Entry 3M4O (X-ray diffraction, 3.57 A resolution); this record covers chains A and I of the 13 polymer chains in the assembly.

== Chain A ==
Protein: DNA-directed RNA polymerase II subunit RPB1
Organism: Saccharomyces cerevisiae
Notes: EC 2.7.7.6
Reference sequence: P04050 (RPB1_YEAST); numbering as in UniProt (aligned over 1-1733)
Chain sequence (1733 residues; row label = number of the first residue in the row):
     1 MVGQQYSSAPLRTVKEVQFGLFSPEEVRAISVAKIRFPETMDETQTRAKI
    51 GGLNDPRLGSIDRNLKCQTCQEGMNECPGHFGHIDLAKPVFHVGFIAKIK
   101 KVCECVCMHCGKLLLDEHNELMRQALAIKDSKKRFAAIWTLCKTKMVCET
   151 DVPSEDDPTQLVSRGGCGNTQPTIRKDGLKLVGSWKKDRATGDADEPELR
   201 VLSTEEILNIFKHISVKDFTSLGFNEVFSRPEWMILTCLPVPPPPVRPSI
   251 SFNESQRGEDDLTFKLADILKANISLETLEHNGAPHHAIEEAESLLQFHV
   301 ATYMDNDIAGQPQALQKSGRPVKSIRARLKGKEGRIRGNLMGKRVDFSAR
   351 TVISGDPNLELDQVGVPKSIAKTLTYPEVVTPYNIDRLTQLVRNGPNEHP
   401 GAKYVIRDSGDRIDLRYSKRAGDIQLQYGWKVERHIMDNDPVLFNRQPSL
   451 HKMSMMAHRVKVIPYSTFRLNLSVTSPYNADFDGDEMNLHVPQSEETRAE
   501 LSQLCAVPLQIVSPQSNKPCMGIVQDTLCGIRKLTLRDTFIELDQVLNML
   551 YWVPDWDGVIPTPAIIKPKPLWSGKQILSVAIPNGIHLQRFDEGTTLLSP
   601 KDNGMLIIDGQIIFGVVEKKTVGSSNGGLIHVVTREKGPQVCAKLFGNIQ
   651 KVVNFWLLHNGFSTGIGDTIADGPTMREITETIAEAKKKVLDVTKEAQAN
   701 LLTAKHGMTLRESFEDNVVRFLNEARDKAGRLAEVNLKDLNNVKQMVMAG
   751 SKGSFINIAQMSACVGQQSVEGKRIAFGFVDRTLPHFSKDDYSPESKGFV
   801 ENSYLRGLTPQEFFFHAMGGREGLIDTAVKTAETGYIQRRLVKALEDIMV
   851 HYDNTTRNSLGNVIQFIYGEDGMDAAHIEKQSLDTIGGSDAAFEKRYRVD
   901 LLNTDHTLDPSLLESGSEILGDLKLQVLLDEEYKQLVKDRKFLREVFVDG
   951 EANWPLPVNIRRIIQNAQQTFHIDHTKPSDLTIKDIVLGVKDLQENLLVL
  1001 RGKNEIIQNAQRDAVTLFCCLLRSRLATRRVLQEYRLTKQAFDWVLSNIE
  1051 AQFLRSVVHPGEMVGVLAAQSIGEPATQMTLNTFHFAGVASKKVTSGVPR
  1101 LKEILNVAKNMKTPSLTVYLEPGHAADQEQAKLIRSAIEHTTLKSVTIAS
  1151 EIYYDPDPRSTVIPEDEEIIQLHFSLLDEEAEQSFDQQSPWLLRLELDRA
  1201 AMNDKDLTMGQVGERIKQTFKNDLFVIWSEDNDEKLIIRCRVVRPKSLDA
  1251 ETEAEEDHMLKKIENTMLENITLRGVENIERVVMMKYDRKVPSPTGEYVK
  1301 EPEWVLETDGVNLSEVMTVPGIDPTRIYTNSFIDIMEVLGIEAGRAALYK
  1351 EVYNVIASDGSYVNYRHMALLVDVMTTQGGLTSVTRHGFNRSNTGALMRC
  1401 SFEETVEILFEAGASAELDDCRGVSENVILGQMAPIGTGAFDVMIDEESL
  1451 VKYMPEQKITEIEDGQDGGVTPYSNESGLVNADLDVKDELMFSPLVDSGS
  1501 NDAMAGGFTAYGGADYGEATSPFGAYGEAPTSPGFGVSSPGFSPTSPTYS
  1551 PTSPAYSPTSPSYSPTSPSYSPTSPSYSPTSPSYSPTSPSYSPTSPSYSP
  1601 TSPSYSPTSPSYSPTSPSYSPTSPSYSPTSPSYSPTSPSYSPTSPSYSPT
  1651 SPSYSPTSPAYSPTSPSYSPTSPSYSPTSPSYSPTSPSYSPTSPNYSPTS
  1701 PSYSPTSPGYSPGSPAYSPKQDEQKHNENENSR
Not modelled in the structure: 1-2, 155-160, 187-198, 1082-1091, 1177-1186, 1244-1253, 1446-1733
Bound ions: Zn2+ site 1: C67, C70, C77; Zn2+ site 2 near C148 (its only coordinating residue here); Mg2+: D481, D483, D485 (shared with 1 residue of chain R)
Small-molecule neighbours: cis-diammine(pyridine)chloroplatinum(II) (C7P): A828, V829, A832
UniProt features mapped onto this chain:
  - region: P248 to D260 (Lid loop), N306 to K323 (Rudder loop), P810 to E822 (Bridging helix)
  - binding site (Zn(2+)): C67, C70, C77, H80, C107, C110, C148, C167
  - binding site (Mg(2+)): D481, D483, D485
  - modified residue: T1471 (Phosphothreonine)
  - cross-link (Glycyl lysine isopeptide (Lys-Gly)): K695 (interchain with G-Cter in ubiquitin), K1246 (interchain with G-Cter in ubiquitin), K1350 (interchain with G-Cter in ubiquitin)
  - natural variant: S1653 to P1659 (deletion: In strain: A364A)
  - mutagenesis: K1246 (K1246R: Impairs ubiquitination during transcription stress)
What the authors report for this chain:
  - binding site for cis-diammine(pyridine)chloroplatinum(II): V829, A832

== Chain I ==
Protein: DNA-directed RNA polymerase II subunit RPB9
Organism: Saccharomyces cerevisiae
Reference sequence: P27999 (RPB9_YEAST); residue numbers follow UniProt; this construct covers 1-122
Chain sequence (122 residues; row label = number of the first residue in the row):
     1 MTTFRFCRDCNNMLYPREDKENNRLLFECRTCSYVEEAGSPLVYRHELIT
    51 NIGETAGVVQDIGSDPTLPRSDRECPKCHSRENVFFQSQQRRKDTSMVLF
   101 FVCLSCSHIFTSDQKNKRTQFS
Not modelled in the structure: 1, 121-122
Bound ions: Zn2+ site 1: C10, C29, C32; Zn2+ site 2: C75, C78, C103
UniProt features mapped onto this chain:
  - zinc finger: C7 to C32 (C4-type), S71 to T111 (TFIIS-type)
  - binding site (Zn(2+)): C7, C10, C29, C32, C75, C78, C103, C106
  - modified residue: S40 (Phosphoserine)

== Chain A / chain I interface ==
Residue-residue contacts (63; chain A residue first):
  A697(A) with M97(I)
  Q698(A) with M97(I); V98(I); L99(I); S112(I), hydrogen bond (backbone-side chain)
  A699(A) with S112(I); Q114(I)
  N700(A) with S96(I); V98(I); D113(I), hydrogen bond; K115(I); N116(I)
  L701(A) with Q114(I); K115(I)
  T709(A) with K93(I); D94(I)
  R711(A) with Q87(I), hydrogen bond; R92(I); K93(I); T95(I), hydrogen bond (side chain-backbone); S96(I); M97(I)
  F714(A) with M97(I), hydrophobic
  D781(A) with R91(I), salt bridge
  R782(A) with T67(I)
  S788(A) with T67(I); P69(I)
  K789(A) with T67(I), hydrogen bond; P69(I)
  D790(A) with F86(I); Q87(I)
  Y792(A) with Q87(I), hydrogen bond
  T1147(A) with L48(I)
  I1148(A) with E47(I); L48(I), hydrogen bond (backbone-backbone); I49(I), hydrogen bond (backbone-backbone)
  A1149(A) with R45(I); E47(I)
  S1150(A) with Y44(I); R45(I); H46(I), hydrogen bond (backbone-backbone)
  E1151(A) with L42(I); Y44(I); R45(I), salt bridge
  I1152(A) with P41(I); V43(I), hydrogen bond (backbone-backbone); Y44(I), hydrogen bond (backbone-backbone)
  Y1153(A) with P41(I); L42(I), hydrophobic
  Y1154(A) with E18(I), hydrogen bond; N23(I); R24(I), hydrogen bond (side chain-backbone); L25(I), hydrophobic; P41(I), hydrogen bond (backbone-backbone)
  V1162(A) with P41(I), hydrophobic
  P1190(A) with E18(I)
  W1191(A) with L25(I), hydrophobic; V43(I), hydrophobic
  D1257(A) with P16(I)
  K1261(A) with Y44(I)
  E1264(A) with Y44(I); H46(I)
  L1268(A) with L48(I), hydrophobic
Also at the interface, not in a pair above, chain A (33 interface residues in all): K1144, P1156, E1196, D1198
Also at the interface, not in a pair above, chain I (34 interface residues in all): D65, Q89

== Overview ==
33 residues of chain A and 34 residues of chain I are in contact; the contacts include 14 hydrogen bonds and 2
salt bridges. Polar pairs include D781(A)-R91(I), E1151(A)-R45(I) and Q698(A)-S112(I). Ligands of chain A:
cis-diammine(pyridine)chloroplatinum(II). From the paper: a binding site for
cis-diammine(pyridine)chloroplatinum(II) at V829(A) and A832(A).
Here chain A is DNA-directed RNA polymerase II subunit RPB1 and chain I is DNA-directed RNA polymerase II
subunit RPB9, both from Saccharomyces cerevisiae. Entry 3M4O (RNA polymerase II elongation complex B) was
determined by X-ray diffraction, deposited together with 3M3Y.
